PDB entry 3PCI | X-ray diffraction, 2.21 A resolution | chains M and N of the 12 polymer chains in the assembly

[Chain M (and N)]
Name: Protocatechuate 3,4-dioxygenase
From: Pseudomonas putida
Notes: EC 1.13.11.3; chain N of this document is another copy of the same molecule, construct and numbering; everything in this record applies to it too
UniProtKB: P00437 (PCXB_PSEPU); residues 301-538 here correspond to UniProt positions 1-238 (UniProt number = residue number - 300)
Amino-acid sequence (238 residues; each row starts with the number of its first residue):
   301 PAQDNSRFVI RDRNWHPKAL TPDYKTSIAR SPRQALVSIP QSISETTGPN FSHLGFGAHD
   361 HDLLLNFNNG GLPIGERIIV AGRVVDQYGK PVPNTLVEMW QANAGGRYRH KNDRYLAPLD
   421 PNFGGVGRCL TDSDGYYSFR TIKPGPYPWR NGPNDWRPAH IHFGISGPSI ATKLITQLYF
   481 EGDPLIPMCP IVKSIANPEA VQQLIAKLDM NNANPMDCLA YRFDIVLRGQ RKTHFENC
Disordered / not traced: 368-370, 537-538
Covalently attached groups: beta-mercaptoethanol (BME) linked to C429
Metal / ion sites: Fe ion: Y408, Y447, H460, H462 (together with 3-iodo-4-hydroxybenzoic acid)
Small-molecule neighbours:
  - 3-iodo-4-hydroxybenzoic acid: Y408, Y447, W449, R457, H460, H462, Q477, I491
  - 3-iodo-4-hydroxybenzoic acid (IHB), molecule 1: L320, P332, R333
  - 3-iodo-4-hydroxybenzoic acid (IHB), molecule 2: L320, P322, I328, R333
  - 3-iodo-4-hydroxybenzoic acid (IHB), molecule 3: Y408, Y447, W449, R457, H460, H462, Q477, I491

[Interface between chain M and chain N]
Pairs across the interface (12):
  D323(M) - N314(N)
  D323(M) - K318(N)  salt bridge
  K325(M) - A335(N)
  K325(M) - L336(N)  hydrogen bond (side chain-backbone)
  K325(M) - S338(N)  hydrogen bond
  I328(M) - R333(N)
  I328(M) - A335(N)  hydrophobic
  N451(M) - S338(N)  hydrogen bond (backbone-side chain)
  G452(M) - S338(N)
  P453(M) - I310(N)
  P453(M) - S338(N)
  N454(M) - I310(N)
Other interface residues (no listed pair), chain N (8 interface residues in all): V337

[Summary]
7 residues of chain M and 8 residues of chain N are in contact, with 3 hydrogen bonds and 1 salt bridge. Polar
contacts include D323(M)-K318(N), K325(M)-L336(N) and K325(M)-S338(N). Chain M binds 4 copies of
3-iodo-4-hydroxybenzoic acid.
Both chains are Protocatechuate 3,4-dioxygenase (Pseudomonas putida). Entry 3PCI (Structure of protocatechuate
3,4-dioxygenase complexed with 3-iodo-4-hydroxybenzoate) was determined by X-ray diffraction, deposited
together with 3PCB, 3PCC, 3PCE, 3PCF, 3PCG and 3PCH.
